PDB entry 1JEB | X-ray diffraction, 2.10 A resolution | chains A and B of the 4 polymer chains in the assembly

# Chain A
Molecule: Hemoglobin zeta chain
Source organism: Homo sapiens
Reference sequence: P02008 (HBAZ_HUMAN); residue numbers follow UniProt; this construct covers 1-141
Chain sequence (142 residues; numbered 0 to 141; the number before each row is that of its first residue; numbering starts at 0):
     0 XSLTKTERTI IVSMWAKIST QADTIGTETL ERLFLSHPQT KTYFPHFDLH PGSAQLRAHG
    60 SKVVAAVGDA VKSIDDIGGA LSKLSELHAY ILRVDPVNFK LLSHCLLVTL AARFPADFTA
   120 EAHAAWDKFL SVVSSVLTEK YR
Modified residues: ACE (acetyl group) at position 0
Ion coordination: heme Fe: H87 (together with carbon monoxide)
Small-molecule neighbours: carbon monoxide / heme: L29, T39, Y42, F43, H45, F46, H58, K61, V62, A65, V66, L83, L86, H87, L91, V93, N97, F98, L101, V132, L136

# Chain B
Molecule: Hemoglobin beta-single chain
Source organism: Mus musculus
Reference sequence: P02088 (HBB1_MOUSE); residue numbers follow UniProt; this construct covers 1-146
Chain sequence (146 residues; row label = number of the first residue in the row):
     1 VHLTDAEKAA VSGLWGKVNA DEVGGEALGR LLVVYPWTQR YFDSFGDLSS ASAIMGNAKV
    61 KAHGKKVITA FNDGLNHLDS LKGTFASLSE LHCDKLHVDP ENFRLLGNMI VIVLGHHLGK
   121 DFTPAAQAAF QKVVAGVAAA LAHKYH
Unresolved in the structure: 144-146
UniProt features mapped onto this chain:
  - natural variant: A140 (T140A: In allele S; this construct carries the variant)
Ion coordination: heme Fe: H92 (together with carbon monoxide)
Small-molecule neighbours: carbon monoxide / heme: L31, T38, Y41, F42, F45, H63, K66, V67, A70, F71, F85, L88, L91, H92, L96, V98, N102, F103, L106, I110, L141

# How chain A and chain B interact
Pairs across the interface (39):
  E30(A) with P124(B)
  R31(A) with F122(B), hydrogen bond (side chain-backbone); T123(B); P124(B); Q127(B), hydrogen bond
  L34(A) with P124(B), hydrophobic; A125(B); A128(B)
  S35(A) with Q127(B); A128(B), hydrogen bond (side chain-backbone)
  H36(A) with Q131(B)
  H103(A) with N108(B); V111(B); I112(B); Q131(B), hydrogen bond
  C104(A) with Q127(B)
  L106(A) with I112(B), hydrophobic
  V107(A) with I112(B), hydrophobic; F122(B), hydrophobic; Q127(B)
  A110(A) with I112(B); H116(B)
  A111(A) with G115(B); G119(B)
  R112(A) with K120(B)
  P114(A) with H116(B), hydrogen bond (backbone-side chain)
  F117(A) with R30(B), hydrogen bond (backbone-side chain); I112(B), hydrophobic; H116(B), hydrogen bond (backbone-side chain)
  T118(A) with R30(B), hydrogen bond (backbone-side chain)
  A119(A) with R30(B); M55(B), hydrophobic
  E120(A) with A51(B)
  H122(A) with R30(B), hydrogen bond; V34(B); M109(B); I112(B)
  D126(A) with V34(B); Y35(B)
Interface residues without a listed pair, chain A (22 interface residues in all): E27, L100, A123
Interface residues without a listed pair, chain B (23 interface residues in all): V33, S52, R104

# Overview
Chain A and chain B form an interface of 22 and 23 residues respectively, with 9 hydrogen bonds. Polar pairs
include R31(A)-F122(B), R31(A)-Q127(B) and S35(A)-A128(B). Chain A binds carbon monoxide / heme. Ligands of
chain B: carbon monoxide / heme.
Here chain A is Hemoglobin zeta chain (Homo sapiens) and chain B is Hemoglobin beta-single chain (Mus
musculus). Entry 1JEB (Chimeric Human/Mouse Carbonmonoxy Hemoglobin (Human Zeta2 / Mouse Beta2)) was
determined by X-ray diffraction.
